Entry 2PWF (X-ray diffraction, 1.80 A resolution); this record covers chain A.

== Chain A ==
Molecule: Sucrose isomerase
Organism: Pseudomonas mesoacidophila
Notes: EC 5.4.99.11
UniProtKB: Q2PS28 (Q2PS28_9PSED); residues 2-557 here correspond to UniProt positions 29-584 (UniProt number = residue number + 27)
Amino-acid sequence (556 residues; numbered 2 to 557; the number before each row is that of its first residue):
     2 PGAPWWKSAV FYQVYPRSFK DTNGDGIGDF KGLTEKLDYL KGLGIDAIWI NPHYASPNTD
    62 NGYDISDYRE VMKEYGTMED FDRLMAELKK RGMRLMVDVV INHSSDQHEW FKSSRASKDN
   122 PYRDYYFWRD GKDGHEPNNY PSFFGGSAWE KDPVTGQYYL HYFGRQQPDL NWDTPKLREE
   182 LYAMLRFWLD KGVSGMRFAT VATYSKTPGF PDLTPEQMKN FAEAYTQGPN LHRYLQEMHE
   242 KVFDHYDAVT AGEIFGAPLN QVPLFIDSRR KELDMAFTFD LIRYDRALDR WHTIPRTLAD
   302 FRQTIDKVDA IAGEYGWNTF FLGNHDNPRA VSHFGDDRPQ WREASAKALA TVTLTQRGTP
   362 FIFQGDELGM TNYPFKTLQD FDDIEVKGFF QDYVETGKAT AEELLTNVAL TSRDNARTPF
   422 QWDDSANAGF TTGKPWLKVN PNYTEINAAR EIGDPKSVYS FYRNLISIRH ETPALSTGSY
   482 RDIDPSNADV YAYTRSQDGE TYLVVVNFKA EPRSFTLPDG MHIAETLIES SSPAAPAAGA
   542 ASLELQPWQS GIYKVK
Disordered / not traced: 2
Construct notes: engineered mutation A200 (Asp227 in Q2PS28)
Metal / ion sites: Ca2+: D22, N24, D26, I28, D30
Ligand contacts: beta-D-glucopyranose (BGC): D61, Y64, V101, H104, F145, F164, Q168, R198, A200, T201, E254, H326, D327, R414, R418

== In short ==
Ligands of chain A: beta-D-glucopyranose. The Ca2+ site is built by D22, N24, D26, I28 and D30.
Chain A is Sucrose isomerase (Pseudomonas mesoacidophila); the structure, Crystal structure of the MutB D200A
mutant in complex with glucose, was determined by X-ray diffraction (same publication as 2PWD, 2PWE, 2PWG,
2PWH and 1ZJA).
